5D4C - chains F and H of the 8 polymer chains in the assembly; structure by X-ray diffraction, 3.28 A resolution.

== Chain F ==
Protein: RNA polymerase sigma factor SigA
From: Thermus thermophilus (strain HB8 / ATCC 27634 / DSM 579)
UniProt: Q5SKW1 (Q5SKW1_THET8); residue numbers follow UniProt; this construct covers 1-423
Sequence (443 residues; row label = number of the first residue in the row; numbers below 1 keep their minus sign (Met-19 is residue -19)):
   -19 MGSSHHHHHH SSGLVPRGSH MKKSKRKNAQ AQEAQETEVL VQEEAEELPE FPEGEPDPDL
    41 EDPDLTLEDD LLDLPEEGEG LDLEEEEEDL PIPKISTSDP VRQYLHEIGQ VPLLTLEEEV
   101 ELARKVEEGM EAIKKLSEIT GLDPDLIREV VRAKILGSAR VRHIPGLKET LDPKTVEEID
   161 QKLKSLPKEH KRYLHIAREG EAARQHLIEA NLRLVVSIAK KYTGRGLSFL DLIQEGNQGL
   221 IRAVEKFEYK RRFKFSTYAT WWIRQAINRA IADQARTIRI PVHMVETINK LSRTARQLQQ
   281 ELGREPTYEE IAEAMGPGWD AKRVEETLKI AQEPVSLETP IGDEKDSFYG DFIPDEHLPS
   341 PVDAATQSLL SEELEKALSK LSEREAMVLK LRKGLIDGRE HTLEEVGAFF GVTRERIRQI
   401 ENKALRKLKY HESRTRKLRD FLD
Not modelled in the structure: -19 to 77
Differences from the reference sequence: initiating methionine (-19); expression tag (-18 to 0)
Metal / ion sites: Mg2+: Ala292, Gly296, Trp299

== Chain H ==
Molecule: 27-nt DNA strand
Sequence (27 nucleotides; row label = number of the first residue in the row):
     1 TATAATGGGA GCTGTCACGG ATGCAGG
Not modelled in the structure: 12-15, 25-27

== Chain F / chain H interface ==
Contacting residue pairs (36):
  Asp79(F) - DG8(H)  hydrogen bond to the base
  Val81(F) - DG8(H)  base contact
  Arg82(F) - DG8(H)  hydrogen bond to the base
  Arg82(F) - DG9(H)  base contact
  Leu85(F) - DG7(H)  base contact
  Leu85(F) - DG8(H)  base contact
  His86(F) - DG7(H)  base contact
  Gly89(F) - DG7(H)  base contact
  Asn191(F) - DT6(H)  hydrogen bond to the base
  Arg193(F) - DT6(H)  base contact
  Arg193(F) - DG7(H)  hydrogen bond to the base
  Leu194(F) - DA5(H)  sugar contact
  Leu194(F) - DT6(H)  hydrogen bond to the base
  Val196(F) - DG8(H)  sugar contact
  Ser197(F) - DT6(H)  sugar contact
  Lys200(F) - DG8(H)  salt bridge to the phosphate
  Lys200(F) - DG9(H)  phosphate contact
  Phe209(F) - DG8(H)  sugar contact
  Lys226(F) - DA2(H)  base contact
  Phe227(F) - DA2(H)  base contact
  Glu228(F) - DA2(H)  hydrogen bond to the base
  Arg231(F) - DA2(H)  hydrogen bond to the base
  Phe233(F) - DA2(H)  base contact
  Phe233(F) - DT3(H)  sugar contact
  Phe233(F) - DA4(H)  phosphate contact
  Lys234(F) - DA4(H)  hydrogen bond to the phosphate
  Lys234(F) - DA5(H)  salt bridge to the phosphate
  Ser236(F) - DA4(H)  sugar contact
  Ser236(F) - DA5(H)  hydrogen bond to the phosphate
  Thr237(F) - DA2(H)  phosphate contact
  Thr237(F) - DA4(H)  hydrogen bond to the phosphate
  Thr237(F) - DA5(H)  base contact
  Tyr238(F) - DT1(H)  base contact
  Tyr238(F) - DA2(H)  stacking on the base
  Thr240(F) - DA5(H)  hydrogen bond to the base
  Trp241(F) - DT1(H)  sugar contact
Also at the interface, not in a pair above, chain F (29 interface residues in all): Ile88, Leu93, Glu99, Ala190, Arg244

== In short ==
The interface between chain F and chain H involves 29 residues on one side and 9 on the other; the contacts
include 11 hydrogen bonds, 2 salt bridges and 1 aromatic stacking contact. Polar pairs include
Asp79(F)-DG8(H), Arg82(F)-DG8(H) and Asn191(F)-DT6(H).
Chain F is RNA polymerase sigma factor SigA (Thermus thermophilus (strain HB8 / ATCC 27634 / DSM 579)) and
chain H is a 27-nt DNA strand; the structure, Crystal structure of Thermus thermophilus product complex for
transcription initiation with ATP and CTP, was determined by X-ray diffraction (same publication as 5D4D and
5D4E).
